Entry 7SZ0 (electron microscopy, 3.30 A resolution); this record covers chains B and D of the 4 polymer chains in the assembly.

== Chain B ==
Name: Epidermal growth factor receptor
From: Homo sapiens
Notes: EC 2.7.10.1; engineered mutation(s): L834R
UniProt: P00533 (EGFR_HUMAN); residues -23 to 1186 here correspond to UniProt positions 1-1210 (UniProt number = residue number + 24)
Sequence (1210 residues; row label = number of the first residue in the row; numbers below 1 keep their minus sign (Met-23 is residue -23)):
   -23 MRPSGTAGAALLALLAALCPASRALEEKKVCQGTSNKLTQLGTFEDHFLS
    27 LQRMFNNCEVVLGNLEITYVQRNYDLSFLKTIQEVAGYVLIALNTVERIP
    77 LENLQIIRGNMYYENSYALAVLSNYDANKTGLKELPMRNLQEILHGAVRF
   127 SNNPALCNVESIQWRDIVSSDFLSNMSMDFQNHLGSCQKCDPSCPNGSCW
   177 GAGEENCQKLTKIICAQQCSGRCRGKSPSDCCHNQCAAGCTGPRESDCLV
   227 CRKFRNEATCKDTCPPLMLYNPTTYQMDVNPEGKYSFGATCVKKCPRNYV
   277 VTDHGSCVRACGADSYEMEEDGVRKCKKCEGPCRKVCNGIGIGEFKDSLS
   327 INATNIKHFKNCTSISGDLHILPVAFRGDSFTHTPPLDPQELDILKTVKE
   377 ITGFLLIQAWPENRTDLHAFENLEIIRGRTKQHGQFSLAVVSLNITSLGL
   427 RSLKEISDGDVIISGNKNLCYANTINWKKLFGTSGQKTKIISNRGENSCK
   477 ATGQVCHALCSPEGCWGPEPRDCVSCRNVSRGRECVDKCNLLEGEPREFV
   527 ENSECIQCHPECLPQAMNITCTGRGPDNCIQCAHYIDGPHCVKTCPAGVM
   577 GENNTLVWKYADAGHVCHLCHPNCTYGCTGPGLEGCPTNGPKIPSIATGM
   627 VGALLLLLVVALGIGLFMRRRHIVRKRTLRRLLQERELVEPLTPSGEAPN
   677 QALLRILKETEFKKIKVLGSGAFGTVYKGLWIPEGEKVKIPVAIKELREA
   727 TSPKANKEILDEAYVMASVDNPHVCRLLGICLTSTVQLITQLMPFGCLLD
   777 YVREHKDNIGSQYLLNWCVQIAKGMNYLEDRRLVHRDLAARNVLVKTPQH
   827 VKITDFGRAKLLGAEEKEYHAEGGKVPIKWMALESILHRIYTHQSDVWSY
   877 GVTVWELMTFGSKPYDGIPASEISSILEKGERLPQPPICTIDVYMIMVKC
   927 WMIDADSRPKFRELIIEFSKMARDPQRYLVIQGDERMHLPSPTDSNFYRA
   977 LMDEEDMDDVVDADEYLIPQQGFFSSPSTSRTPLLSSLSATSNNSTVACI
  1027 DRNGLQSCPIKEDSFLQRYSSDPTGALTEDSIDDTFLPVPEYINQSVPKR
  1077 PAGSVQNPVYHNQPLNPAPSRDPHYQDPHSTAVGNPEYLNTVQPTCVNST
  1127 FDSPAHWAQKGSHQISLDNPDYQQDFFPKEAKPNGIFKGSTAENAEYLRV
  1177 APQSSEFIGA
Unresolved in the structure: -23 to 0, 615-1186
Disulfides: Cys7-Cys34, Cys133-Cys163, Cys166-Cys175, Cys170-Cys183, Cys191-Cys199, Cys195-Cys207, Cys208-Cys216, Cys212-Cys224, Cys227-Cys236, Cys240-Cys267, Cys271-Cys283, Cys287-Cys302, Cys305-Cys309, Cys313-Cys338, Cys446-Cys475, Cys482-Cys491, Cys486-Cys499, Cys502-Cys511, Cys515-Cys531, Cys534-Cys547, Cys538-Cys555, Cys558-Cys567, Cys571-Cys593, Cys596-Cys604, Cys600-Cys612
Sequence notes: conflict Asn232 (Asp256 in P00533); variant Arg834 (Leu858 in P00533)
Curated features (UniProtKB/Swiss-Prot):
  - region: Leu664 to Leu680 (Important for dimerization, phosphorylation and activation)
  - active site: Asp813 (Proton acceptor)
  - binding site (ATP): Leu694 to Val702, Lys721, Thr766, Gln767, Asp831
  - site: Tyr992 (Important for interaction with PIK3C2B)
  - modified residue: Ser205 (Phosphoserine), Thr654 (Phosphothreonine), Thr669 (Phosphothreonine), Ser671 (Phosphoserine), Lys721 (N6-(2-hydroxyisobutyryl)lysine), Tyr845 (Phosphotyrosine), Ser967 (Phosphoserine), Ser971 (Phosphoserine), Tyr974 (Phosphotyrosine), Tyr992 (Phosphotyrosine), Ser1002 (Phosphoserine), Ser1015 (Phosphoserine), Thr1017 (Phosphothreonine), Ser1018 (Phosphoserine), Ser1040 (Phosphoserine), Tyr1045 (Phosphotyrosine), Ser1046 (Phosphoserine), Ser1047 (Phosphoserine), Ser1057 (Phosphoserine), Tyr1068 (Phosphotyrosine) and 5 more in UniProt
  - lipidation (S-palmitoyl cysteine): Cys1025, Cys1122
  - glycosylation (N-linked (GlcNAc...) asparagine): Asn32 (complex), Asn49, Asn104, Asn151, Asn172, Asn328, Asn337, Asn389, Asn420, Asn504, Asn544, Asn579, Asn599 (high mannose)
  - cross-link (Glycyl lysine isopeptide (Lys-Gly)): Lys692 (interchain with G-Cter in ubiquitin), Lys713 (interchain with G-Cter in ubiquitin), Lys730 (interchain with G-Cter in ubiquitin), Lys733 (interchain with G-Cter in ubiquitin), Lys843 (interchain with G-Cter in ubiquitin), Lys905 (interchain with G-Cter in ubiquitin), Lys936 (interchain with G-Cter in ubiquitin), Lys946 (interchain with G-Cter in ubiquitin)

== Chain D ==
Name: Epidermal growth factor
From: Homo sapiens
UniProt: P01133 (EGF_HUMAN); residues 1-53 here correspond to UniProt positions 971-1023 (UniProt number = residue number + 970)
Sequence (53 residues; row label = number of the first residue in the row):
     1 NSDSECPLSHDGYCLHDGVCMYIEALDKYACNCVVGYIGERCQYRDLKWW
    51 ELR
Unresolved in the structure: 1-4, 52-53
Disulfides: Cys6-Cys20, Cys14-Cys31, Cys33-Cys42

== Interface between chain B and chain D ==
Contacting residue pairs (59):
  Asn12(B) - Gly39(D)  hydrogen bond (side chain-backbone)
  Asn12(B) - Glu40(D)
  Lys13(B) - Glu40(D)
  Leu14(B) - Ile23(D)  hydrophobic
  Leu14(B) - Ala30(D)
  Thr15(B) - Cys31(D)
  Thr15(B) - Cys33(D)
  Thr15(B) - Gly39(D)
  Thr15(B) - Glu40(D)  hydrogen bond (side chain-backbone)
  Gln16(B) - Cys31(D)  hydrogen bond (backbone-backbone)
  Gln16(B) - Asn32(D)
  Gln16(B) - Cys33(D)  hydrogen bond (backbone-backbone)
  Leu17(B) - Cys33(D)
  Leu17(B) - Tyr37(D)
  Gly18(B) - Asn32(D)
  Gly18(B) - Cys33(D)  hydrogen bond (backbone-backbone)
  Asp22(B) - Val35(D)
  Arg29(B) - Trp49(D)
  Tyr45(B) - Met21(D)
  Tyr45(B) - Ile23(D)
  Leu69(B) - Ile23(D)  hydrophobic
  Glu90(B) - Lys28(D)  salt bridge
  Leu98(B) - Leu26(D)  hydrophobic
  Ser99(B) - Ala25(D)
  Ser99(B) - Leu26(D)
  His346(B) - Tyr44(D)  hydrogen bond
  Leu348(B) - Gln43(D)
  Pro349(B) - His16(D)
  Val350(B) - Leu15(D)  hydrophobic
  Arg353(B) - Leu15(D)
  Asp355(B) - Gly12(D)
  Asp355(B) - Arg41(D)  salt bridge
  Ser356(B) - Asp11(D)  hydrogen bond (side chain-backbone)
  Phe357(B) - His10(D)
  Phe357(B) - Tyr13(D)  hydrophobic
  Phe357(B) - Arg41(D)
  Gln384(B) - His16(D)
  Gln384(B) - Gln43(D)
  Gln384(B) - Tyr44(D)
  Gln384(B) - Arg45(D)
  Gln408(B) - Tyr44(D)
  Gln408(B) - Leu47(D)
  His409(B) - Ile38(D)
  His409(B) - Arg45(D)  hydrogen bond (side chain-backbone)
  His409(B) - Leu47(D)
  His409(B) - Lys48(D)  hydrogen bond (backbone-side chain)
  Gln411(B) - Lys48(D)
  Phe412(B) - Leu47(D)
  Phe412(B) - Lys48(D)
  Ala415(B) - Leu47(D)  hydrophobic
  Val417(B) - Leu47(D)  hydrophobic
  Val417(B) - Glu51(D)
  Ile438(B) - Leu47(D)
  Ser440(B) - Glu51(D)  hydrogen bond (side chain-backbone)
  Lys465(B) - Leu47(D)  hydrogen bond (side chain-backbone)
  Lys465(B) - Lys48(D)  hydrogen bond (side chain-backbone)
  Lys465(B) - Trp50(D)
  Ile467(B) - Glu51(D)
  Ser468(B) - Glu51(D)  hydrogen bond
Other interface residues (no listed pair), chain B (41 interface residues in all): Gln8, Ser11, Tyr101, Leu325, Thr358, Leu382, Gly441
Other interface residues (no listed pair), chain D (31 interface residues in all): Ser9, Asp46

== Overview ==
41 residues of chain B face 31 of chain D across their interface, with 13 hydrogen bonds and 2 salt bridges.
Among the polar pairs are Glu90(B)-Lys28(D), Asp355(B)-Arg41(D) and Asn12(B)-Gly39(D). UniProt lists
active-site residue Asp813(B) and 13 ATP-binding residues on chain B.
Chain B is Epidermal growth factor receptor and chain D is Epidermal growth factor, both from Homo sapiens;
the structure, Cryo-EM structure of the extracellular module of the full-length EGFR L834R bound to EGF.
"tips-juxtaposed" conformation, was determined by electron microscopy (same publication as 7SYD, 7SYE, 7SZ1,
7SZ5 and 7SZ7).
